Entry 4B5T (X-ray diffraction, 1.92 A resolution); this record covers chains A and B.

Chain A (and B):
Molecule: 4-hydroxy-2-oxo-heptane-1,7-dioate aldolase
Organism: Escherichia coli atcc 8739
Notes: EC 4.1.2.20; chain B of this document is another copy of the same molecule, construct and numbering; everything in this record applies to it too
UniProtKB: B1IS70 (HPCH_ECOLC); numbering as in UniProt (aligned over 1-251)
Chain sequence (251 residues; numbered 1 to 251; the number before each row is that of its first residue):
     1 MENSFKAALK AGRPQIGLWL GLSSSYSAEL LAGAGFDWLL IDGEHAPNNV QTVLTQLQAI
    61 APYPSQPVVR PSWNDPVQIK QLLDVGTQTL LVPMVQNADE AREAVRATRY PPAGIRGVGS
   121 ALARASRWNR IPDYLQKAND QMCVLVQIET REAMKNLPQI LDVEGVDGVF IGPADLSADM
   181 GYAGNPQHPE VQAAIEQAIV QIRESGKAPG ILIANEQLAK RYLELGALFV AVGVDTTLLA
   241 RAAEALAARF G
Metal / ion sites: Co2+: Glu149, Asp175 (together with 2-ketobutyric acid); Mg2+: Glu149, Asp175 (together with 2-ketobutyric acid)
Residues lining bound ligands:
  - 2-ketobutyric acid (2KT): Trp19, Arg70, Val118, Gln147, Glu149, Phe170, Gly172, Pro173, Ala174, Asp175, Leu212
  - : Arg70, Val118, Gln147, Glu149, Asp175
Curated features (UniProtKB/Swiss-Prot):
  - active site: His45 (Proton acceptor)
  - binding site (substrate): Gln147, Ala174, Asp175
  - binding site (a divalent metal cation): Glu149, Asp175
  - site: Arg70 (Transition state stabilizer), Asp84 (Increases basicity of active site His)
Reported in the primary citation:
  - binding site for 2-ketobutyric acid: Arg70, Gln147, Ala174, Asp175
  - Co2+ coordination: Glu149, Asp175
  - mutagenesis - D42A, R70A: abolished catalytic activity
  - mutagenesis - R70A (730-fold): decreased binding to oxalate
  - mutagenesis - R70A, R70K: unchanged binding to pyruvate
  - mutagenesis - D42A (100-fold): decreased binding to pyruvate
  - mutagenesis - D42A: abolished binding to oxalate
  - mutagenesis - R70K (2-fold): decreased catalytic activity on pyruvate

Interface between chain A and chain B:
Residue-residue contacts (54; chain A residue first):
  Ile16(A) - Phe250(B)  hydrophobic
  Gly21(A) - Tyr26(B)
  Leu22(A) - Tyr26(B)
  Tyr26(A) - Gly21(B)
  Tyr26(A) - Leu22(B)
  Tyr26(A) - Pro47(B)
  Leu30(A) - Thr236(B)
  Leu30(A) - Leu239(B)  hydrophobic
  Leu30(A) - Ala240(B)  hydrophobic
  Leu31(A) - Leu239(B)  hydrophobic
  Leu31(A) - Ala243(B)  hydrophobic
  Ala34(A) - Ala243(B)  hydrophobic
  Ala34(A) - Glu244(B)
  Ala34(A) - Ala247(B)
  Phe36(A) - Ala243(B)
  Phe36(A) - Ala247(B)  hydrophobic
  Pro47(A) - Tyr26(B)
  Glu216(A) - Leu246(B)
  Glu216(A) - Arg249(B)  salt bridge
  Glu216(A) - Phe250(B)
  Ala219(A) - Phe250(B)  hydrophobic
  Lys220(A) - Arg249(B)  hydrogen bond (side chain-backbone)
  Lys220(A) - Phe250(B)
  Leu223(A) - Phe250(B)  hydrophobic
  Val232(A) - Leu246(B)
  Val232(A) - Phe250(B)  hydrophobic
  Gly233(A) - Leu246(B)
  Asp235(A) - Leu239(B)
  Thr236(A) - Leu30(B)
  Leu238(A) - Ala243(B)  hydrophobic
  Leu239(A) - Leu22(B)  hydrophobic
  Leu239(A) - Leu30(B)  hydrophobic
  Leu239(A) - Leu31(B)  hydrophobic
  Leu239(A) - Asp235(B)
  Ala240(A) - Leu30(B)  hydrophobic
  Ala243(A) - Leu31(B)  hydrophobic
  Ala243(A) - Ala34(B)  hydrophobic
  Ala243(A) - Phe36(B)
  Ala243(A) - Leu238(B)  hydrophobic
  Glu244(A) - Ala34(B)
  Leu246(A) - Glu216(B)
  Leu246(A) - Val232(B)
  Leu246(A) - Gly233(B)
  Ala247(A) - Ala34(B)
  Ala247(A) - Gly35(B)
  Ala247(A) - Phe36(B)  hydrophobic
  Arg249(A) - Glu216(B)  salt bridge
  Arg249(A) - Lys220(B)
  Phe250(A) - Ile16(B)  hydrophobic
  Phe250(A) - Glu216(B)
  Phe250(A) - Ala219(B)  hydrophobic
  Phe250(A) - Lys220(B)
  Phe250(A) - Leu223(B)  hydrophobic
  Phe250(A) - Val232(B)  hydrophobic
Other interface residues (no listed pair), chain A (30 interface residues in all): Leu18, Ser27, Gly35, Ala242
Other interface residues (no listed pair), chain B (30 interface residues in all): Leu18, Ser27, Ala242

Summary:
The chain A/chain B interface involves 30 residues from each chain; the contacts include 1 hydrogen bond and 2
salt bridges. Polar contacts include Glu216(A)-Arg249(B) and Lys220(A)-Arg249(B). The paper reports a binding
site for 2-ketobutyric acid at Arg70(A), Gln147(A) and Ala174(A) among others; D42A and R70A of chain A
abolish catalytic activity.
Chain A and chain B are both 4-hydroxy-2-oxo-heptane-1,7-dioate aldolase (Escherichia coli atcc 8739); the
structure, Crystal structures of divalent metal dependent pyruvate aldolase, HpaI, in complex with
ketobutyrate, was determined by X-ray diffraction, deposited together with 4B5S, 4B5U, 4B5V, 4B5W and 4B5X.
